Entry 5E2M (X-ray diffraction, 1.41 A resolution); this record covers chain A.

[Chain A]
Protein: Carbonic anhydrase 1
Organism: Homo sapiens
Notes: EC 4.2.1.1; fragment: human carbonic anhydrase I
Reference sequence: P00915 (CAH1_HUMAN); residues 2-260 here correspond to UniProt positions 3-261 (UniProt number = residue number + 1)
Amino-acid sequence (260 residues; each row starts with the number of its first residue):
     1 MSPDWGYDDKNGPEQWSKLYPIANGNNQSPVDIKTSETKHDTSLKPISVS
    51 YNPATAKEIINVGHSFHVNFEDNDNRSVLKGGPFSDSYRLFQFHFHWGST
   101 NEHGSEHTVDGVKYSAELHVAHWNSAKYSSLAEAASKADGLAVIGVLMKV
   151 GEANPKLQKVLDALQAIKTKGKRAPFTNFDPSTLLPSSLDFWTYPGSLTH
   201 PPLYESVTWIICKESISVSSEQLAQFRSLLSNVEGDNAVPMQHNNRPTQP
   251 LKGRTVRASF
Disordered / not traced: 1-4
Construct notes: initiating methionine (1)
Curated features (UniProtKB/Swiss-Prot):
  - active site: His64 (Proton donor/acceptor)
  - binding site (Zn(2+)): His64, His67, His94, His96, His119, His200
  - binding site (substrate): Thr199, His200
Ion coordination: Zn2+: His94, His96, His119 (together with V14)
Ligand contacts: V14: Val62, His64, His67, Phe91, Gln92, His94, His96, Glu106, His119, Ala121, Leu131, Ala135, Leu141, Val143, Ser197, Leu198, Thr199, His200, Pro201, Pro202, Trp209

[Summary]
Chain A binds V14. His94, His96 and His119 coordinate Zn2+. UniProt lists active-site residue His64, 6
Zn2+-binding residues and substrate-binding residues Thr199 and His200.
Chain A is Carbonic anhydrase 1 (Homo sapiens); the structure, Crystal structure of human carbonic anhydrase
isozyme I with 3-(cyclooctylamino)-2,5,6-trifluoro-4-[(2-hydroxyethyl)sulfonyl]benzenesulfonamide, was
determined by X-ray diffraction (same publication as 5EHE, 5E2N, 5DOG, 5DOH and 5DRS).
